PDB entry 8JGG | electron microscopy, 3.00 A resolution | chains S and B of the 6 polymer chains in the assembly

== Chain S ==
Protein: Single-Chain Fragment Variable 16
Source organism: Homo sapiens
Amino-acid sequence (285 residues; numbered -36 to 235 plus 14 insertion-coded residues; 1 number in that range is skipped by the numbering (no residue carries it; nothing is unmodelled there); the number before each row is that of its first residue; a row labelled like 120A-120N holds insertion residues (120A, then the next letters in order); numbers below 1 keep their minus sign (Met-36 is residue -36)):
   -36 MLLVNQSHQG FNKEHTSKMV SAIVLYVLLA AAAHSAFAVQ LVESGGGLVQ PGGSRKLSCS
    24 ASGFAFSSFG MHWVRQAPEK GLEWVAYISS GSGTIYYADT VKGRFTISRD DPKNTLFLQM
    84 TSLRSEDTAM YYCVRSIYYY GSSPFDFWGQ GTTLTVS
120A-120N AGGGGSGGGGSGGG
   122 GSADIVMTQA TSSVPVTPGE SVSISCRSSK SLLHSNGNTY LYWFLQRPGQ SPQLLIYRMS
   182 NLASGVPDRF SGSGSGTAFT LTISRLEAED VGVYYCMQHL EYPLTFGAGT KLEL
Not modelled in the structure: -36 to 1, 120A-120N
Disulfide bonds: Cys147-Cys217

== Chain B ==
Protein: Guanine nucleotide-binding protein G(I)/G(S)/G(T) subunit beta-1
Source organism: Homo sapiens
UniProt: P62873 (GBB1_HUMAN); numbering as in UniProt (aligned over 2-340)
Amino-acid sequence (352 residues; each row starts with the number of its first residue; numbers below 1 keep their minus sign (Leu-11 is residue -11)):
   -11 LEVLFQGPCG SSGSELDQLR QEAEQLKNQI RDARKACADA TLSQITNNID PVGRIQMRTR
    49 RTLRGHLAKI YAMHWGTDSR LLVSASQDGK LIIWDSYTTN KVHAIPLRSS WVMTCAYAPS
   109 GNYVACGGLD NICSIYNLKT REGNVRVSRE LAGHTGYLSC CRFLDDNQIV TSSGDTTCAL
   169 WDIETGQQTT TFTGHTGDVM SLSLAPDTRL FVSGACDASA KLWDVREGMC RQTFTGHESD
   229 INAICFFPNG NAFATGSDDA TCRLFDLRAD QELMTYSHDN IICGITSVSF SKSGRLLLAG
   289 YDDFNCNVWD ALKADRAGVL AGHDNRVSCL GVTDDGMAVA TGSWDSFLKI WN
Not modelled in the structure: -11 to 4
Differences from the reference sequence: expression tag (-11 to 1)
Curated features (UniProtKB/Swiss-Prot):
  - modified residue: Ser2 (N-acetylserine), His266 (Phosphohistidine)
  - natural variant: Leu30 (L30F: In MRD42; uncertain significance), Arg52 (R52G: In MRD42), Gly64 (G64V: In MRD42), Asp76 (D76E: In MRD42; D76G: In MRD42), Gly77 (G77S: In MRD42), Lys78 (K78R: In MRD42), Ile80 (I80N: In MRD42; I80T: In MRD42), His91 (H91R: In MRD42; uncertain significance), Ala92 (A92T: In MRD42), Pro94 (P94S: In MRD42), Leu95 (L95P: In MRD42), Arg96 (R96L: In MRD42), 5 further natural variant entries in UniProt

== Interface between chain S and chain B ==
Contacting residue pairs - 8 pairs, chain S then chain B:
  Gly26(S) with Glu130(B)
  Phe27(S) with Glu130(B)
  Ala28(S) with Glu130(B), hydrogen bond (backbone-backbone)
  Phe32(S) with Gly131(B)
  Arg98(S) with Arg129(B)
  Tyr102(S) with Val90(B), hydrophobic
  Tyr103(S) with Arg68(B); Leu69(B), hydrophobic
Other interface residues (no listed pair), chain S (10 interface residues in all): Val2, Ile100, Phe110
Other interface residues (no listed pair), chain B (8 interface residues in all): Asp83, His91

== Overview ==
10 residues of chain S face 8 of chain B across their interface; the contacts include 1 hydrogen bond. Its one
hydrogen bond, Ala28(S)-Glu130(B), is backbone to backbone.
Chain S is Single-Chain Fragment Variable 16 and chain B is Guanine nucleotide-binding protein G(I)/G(S)/G(T)
subunit beta-1, both from Homo sapiens; the structure, CryoEM structure of Gi-coupled MRGPRX1 with peptide
agonist BAM8-22, was determined by electron microscopy, deposited together with 8JGB and 8JGF.
